PDB entry 5ZGH | electron microscopy, 3.82 A resolution | chains A and D of the 15 polymer chains in the assembly

# Chain A
Protein: PsaA
Source organism: Cyanidioschyzon merolae (strain 10D)
Notes: EC 1.97.1.12
UniProtKB: Q85FY7 (PSAA_CYAM1); residue numbers follow UniProt; this construct covers 1-748
Chain sequence (748 residues; each row starts with the number of its first residue):
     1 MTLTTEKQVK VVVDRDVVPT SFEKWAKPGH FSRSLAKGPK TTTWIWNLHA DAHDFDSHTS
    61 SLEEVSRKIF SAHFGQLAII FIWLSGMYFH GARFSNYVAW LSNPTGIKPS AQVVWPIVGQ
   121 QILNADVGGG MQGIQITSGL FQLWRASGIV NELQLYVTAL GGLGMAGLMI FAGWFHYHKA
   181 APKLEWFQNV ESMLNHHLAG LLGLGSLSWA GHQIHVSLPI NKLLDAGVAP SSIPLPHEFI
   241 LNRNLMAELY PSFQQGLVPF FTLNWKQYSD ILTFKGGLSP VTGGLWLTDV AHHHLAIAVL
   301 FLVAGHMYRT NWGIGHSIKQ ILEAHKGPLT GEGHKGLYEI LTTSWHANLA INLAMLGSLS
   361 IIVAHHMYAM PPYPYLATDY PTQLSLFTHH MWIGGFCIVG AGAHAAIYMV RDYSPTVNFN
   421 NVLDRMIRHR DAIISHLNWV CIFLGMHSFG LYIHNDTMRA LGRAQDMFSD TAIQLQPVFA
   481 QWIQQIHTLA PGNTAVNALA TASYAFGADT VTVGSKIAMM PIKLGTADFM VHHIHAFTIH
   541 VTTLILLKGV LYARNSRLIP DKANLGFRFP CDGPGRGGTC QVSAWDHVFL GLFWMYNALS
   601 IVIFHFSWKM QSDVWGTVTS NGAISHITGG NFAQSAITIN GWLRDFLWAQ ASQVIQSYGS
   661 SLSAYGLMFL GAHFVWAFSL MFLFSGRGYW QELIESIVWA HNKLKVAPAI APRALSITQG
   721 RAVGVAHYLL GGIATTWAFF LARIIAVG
Not modelled in the structure: 1-7
Curated features (UniProtKB/Swiss-Prot):
  - binding site ([4Fe-4S] cluster): Cys571, Cys580
  - binding site (chlorophyll a'): His673
  - binding site (chlorophyll a): Met681, Tyr689
  - binding site (phylloquinone): Trp690
Bound ions: chlorophyll a Mg site 1 near Gln112 (its only coordinating residue here); chlorophyll a Mg site 2 near Gln120 (its only coordinating residue here)
Ligand contacts:
  - 1-dodecanol / beta-D-glucopyranose: Arg243, Gly256, Val258
  - beta-carotene (BCR), molecule 1: Ile80, Trp83, Leu84, Gly200, Leu201, Leu204, Gly205, Ser208
  - beta-carotene (BCR), molecule 2: Phe81, Tyr88, Thr158, Gly161, Gly162, Met165, Leu204, Leu207, Ser208, Phe261
  - beta-carotene (BCR), molecule 3: Trp115, Pro116, Ile117
  - beta-carotene (BCR), molecule 4: Leu207, Leu257, Phe260, Phe261, Leu295, Val299, Leu302, His306, Ile314
  - beta-carotene (BCR), molecule 5: Phe260, Trp265, Val299
  - beta-carotene (BCR), molecule 6: Leu337, Leu341, Ala347, Ile351, Ala405, Tyr408, Leu423
  - beta-carotene (BCR), molecule 7: Ala354, Met355, Ser358, Ile398, Ala401, Gly402, Ala405, Thr543, Leu546, Leu547, Val550
  - beta-carotene (BCR), molecule 8: Met668, Gly671, Ala672, Phe674, Val675, Leu730, Ile733, Ala734, Trp737
  - chlorophyll a isomer (CL0): Phe449, Tyr452, Ile534, Phe537, Thr538, Tyr596, Asn597, Ser600, Ile601, Phe604, Trp642, Leu647, Ala651, Ile655, Phe669, His673, Trp676, Tyr728, Gly732, Thr735, Thr736, Phe739
  - chlorophyll a (CLA), molecule 1: Val9, Val11, Trp186, Asn189, Ser192, His196, Thr310, Asn311, Trp312
  - chlorophyll a (CLA), molecule 2: Val11, Val13, Arg15, Phe70, Phe74, Leu168, Met169, Ala172, Phe175, His176, Ala180, Trp186
  - chlorophyll a (CLA), molecule 3: Val18, Pro19, Thr20, Ser21, Phe22, Lys24, Trp25, His30, Lys68, Ser71, Ala72, Gly75, Ile79, Ile170, Gly173, Trp174, Tyr177, His178
  - chlorophyll a (CLA), molecule 4: Trp25, Pro28, Trp44, Ile45, Trp46, Leu48, His49
  - chlorophyll a (CLA), molecule 5: Trp25, His30, Phe31, Leu48, His49, Ala52, His53, Phe55, His58, Lys68, Ala72, Gly75, Gln76, Ile79
  - chlorophyll a (CLA), molecule 6: Thr42, Ile45, Trp46, Ile694, Val698, His701, Val706, Pro708, Ile710, Pro712, Arg713
  - chlorophyll a (CLA), molecule 7: Trp46, Phe674, Val675, Phe678, Met681, Phe682, Leu715, Gln719, Ala722, Val723, Ala726, His727, Leu730
  - chlorophyll a (CLA), molecule 8: His49, Ala50, Asp51, Ala52, His53, Asp54, His346, Leu349, Leu353, Phe396, Cys397, Val399, Gly400, Ala403, His404, Ile407, Arg411, Phe567, Arg568, Trp585, Val588, Leu592, Ala726, Leu730
  - chlorophyll a (CLA), molecule 9: His53, Phe55, Ile69, Ala72, His73, Gln76, Leu77, Ile80, Phe81, Leu84, Trp345, His346, Asn348, Leu349, Asn352, Leu353, Leu356
  - chlorophyll a (CLA), molecule 10: His53, Gln76, Ile79, Ile80, Trp83, Leu353, Leu356, Ile393, Phe396, Cys397
  - chlorophyll a (CLA), molecule 11: Leu62, His73, Leu184, Phe187, Gln188, Val190, Met193, Leu194, His197, Leu198, Leu201, Ile318, Tyr338, Leu341, Thr342, Thr343, Ser344, Trp345, Asn348, Ile351, Asn352, Met355, Leu356
  - chlorophyll a (CLA), molecule 12: Phe70, His73, Phe74, Leu77, Trp186, Phe187, Asn189, Ser192, Met193, His196, His197, Gly200, Leu201
  - chlorophyll a (CLA), molecule 13: Ile79, Ile82, Gln112, Val113, Val114, Trp115, Ile117, Gln120, Leu123, Ile170, Ala664, Leu667
  - chlorophyll a (CLA), molecule 14: Ile82, Trp83, Ser85, Gly86, Met87, Phe89, His90, Phe94, Gln112, Trp115, Leu163
  - chlorophyll a (CLA), molecule 15: Trp83, Met87, His90, Ala111, Gln112, Ile134, Gln135, Ile136, Thr137, Ser138, Leu140, Ala664, Tyr665, Trp737, Leu741
  - chlorophyll a (CLA), molecule 16: Trp83, Met87, Thr137, Ser138, Leu140, Ser385, Leu386, Thr388, His389, Trp392, Phe396, Met668, Ile733, Thr736, Trp737
  - chlorophyll a (CLA), molecule 17: Trp83, Leu84, Tyr88, Ser138, Gly139, Leu140, Leu143, Leu201, Leu202, Leu356, Leu359, Ser360, Val363, Met367, Tyr373, Leu386, His389, His390, Ile393
  - chlorophyll a (CLA), molecule 18: Leu143, Ala146, Leu202, Gly205, Ser206, Trp209, Gln213, Leu285, Leu287, Val290, His293, His294, Ile297, Phe301, Leu359, Ile362, Val363, His366, Met367, Pro372, Tyr373
  - chlorophyll a (CLA), molecule 19: Ser147, Gly148, Ile149, Gln154, Val157, Thr158, Gly205, Ser208, Trp209, Gly211, His212, His215, Val216, Pro236, His237, Ile240
  - chlorophyll a (CLA), molecule 20: Leu153, Gln154, Val157, Leu235, His237, Leu241
  - chlorophyll a (CLA), molecule 21: Leu194, Leu198, Leu202, Leu300, Phe301, Ala304, Met307, Tyr308, Ile318, Ile321, Leu322, Met355, Met426, Leu547, Val550, Leu551
  - chlorophyll a (CLA), molecule 22: Asn195, His196, Ala199, Gly200, Leu204, Leu302, His306, Met307, Tyr308, Thr310, Trp312, Ile314
  - chlorophyll a (CLA), molecule 23: Leu207, Ser208, Ala210, Gly211, Ile214, His215, Ile240, Arg243, Phe253, Gly256, Leu257, Tyr268, Ile271, Leu272, Leu295
  - chlorophyll a (CLA), molecule 24: Phe260, Trp265, Lys266, Tyr268, Ser269, Leu272, Thr273, Phe274, His292, Leu295, Ala296, Val299, Leu300, Val303, Asn497
  - chlorophyll a (CLA), molecule 25: Phe260, Phe261, Leu263
  - chlorophyll a (CLA), molecule 26: Thr273, Phe274, Gly276, Gly277, Leu285, Asp289, Val290, His292, His293, Ala296, Leu300, His366, Met370, Pro372, Thr501, Ala502
  - chlorophyll a (CLA), molecule 27: Phe274, Thr494, Ala495, Val496, Asn497
  - chlorophyll a (CLA), molecule 28: Val303, His306, Met307, Ile314, Gly315, His316, Gln320
  - chlorophyll a (CLA), molecule 29: Met307, His316, Gln320, Ile321, Ala324, His325
  - chlorophyll a (CLA), molecule 30: Ile321, Leu322, His325, His334, Leu337, Leu341, Val422, Leu423, Met426
  - chlorophyll a (CLA), molecule 31: His325, Lys326, Gly327, Pro328, Leu329
  - chlorophyll a (CLA), molecule 32: Leu329, Thr330, Val422, Arg425, Met426, His429, Ala432, Ile433, His436
  - chlorophyll a (CLA), molecule 33: Met355, Ser358, Leu359, Ile362, His365, His366, Tyr368, Ala369, Met370, Ala502, Ser503, Phe506
  - chlorophyll a (CLA), molecule 34: Ser358, Ile361, Ile362, His365, Met391, Ile398, Thr538, Ile539, Thr542, Thr543, Met595, Ala598, Leu599, Val602
  - chlorophyll a (CLA), molecule 35: His365, Tyr368, Phe387, Phe479, Ala480, Trp482, Ile483, Gln484, Phe506, Ile522, Leu524, His532, His535, Ile539, Val602, His605, Phe606, Lys609
  - chlorophyll a (CLA), molecule 36: Ala432, His436, Trp439
  - chlorophyll a (CLA), molecule 37: Ile433, Leu437, Trp439, Val440, Ala536, Ile539, His540, Thr543, Leu547
  - chlorophyll a (CLA), molecule 38: Ser435, Asn438, Trp439, Ile442
  - chlorophyll a (CLA), molecule 39: Asn438, Cys441, Ile442, Gly445, Met446, Phe449, Gly450, Ile453, Phe537, Val541, Leu544, Ile545, Leu590, Phe593, Trp594
  - chlorophyll a (CLA), molecule 40: Trp439, Ile442, Phe443, Met446, His447
  - chlorophyll a (CLA), molecule 41: Trp439, Val440, Phe443, Leu444, Pro477, Val478, Phe479, Ala480, Asp528, Phe529, His532, His533, Ala536, His540
  - chlorophyll a (CLA), molecule 42: Met446, His447, Gly450, Leu451, Ile453, His454, Thr457, Met458, Leu461, Arg463, Asp466, Phe468, Ile473
  - chlorophyll a (CLA), molecule 43: Phe449, Ile453, Asp456, Phe537, Phe593, Trp594, Tyr596, Asn597, Ile639, Leu643, Trp676, Tyr728
  - chlorophyll a (CLA), molecule 44: Thr457, Ala460, Leu461
  - chlorophyll a (CLA), molecule 45: Trp482, Ile483, Ile486, His487, Ala490, Thr494, Ala495, Ala502, Phe506
  - chlorophyll a (CLA), molecule 46: Leu643, Leu647, Trp648
  - chlorophyll a (CLA), molecule 47: Leu667, Met668, Leu670, Gly671, His673, Phe674, Trp676, Ala677
  - chlorophyll a (CLA), molecule 48: Phe674, Ala677, Phe678, Leu680, Met681, Phe684, Ser685, Tyr689, Trp690, Leu693
  - chlorophyll a (CLA), molecule 49: Ile697, Ala700, His701, Leu704, Val706
  - chlorophyll a (CLA), molecule 50: Trp699, Ala700, Lys703, Leu704
  - phylloquinone (PQN): Trp46, Met681, Phe682, Ser685, Gly686, Arg687, Trp690, Ile694, Arg713, Ala714, Leu715, Ser716, Gly720
  - 4Fe-4S cluster (SF4): Cys571, Gly573, Pro574, Thr579, Cys580, Ile717

# Chain D
Protein: PsaD
Source organism: Cyanidioschyzon merolae (strain 10D)
UniProtKB: Q85FY0 (Q85FY0_CYAM1); residues 1-139 here = UniProt positions 1-139
Chain sequence (139 residues; numbered 1 to 139; the number before each row is that of its first residue):
     1 MLNLKMPSPS FLGSTGGWLR CAETEEKYAM TWSSDQQHIF EMPTGGAAVM NSGDNLLYLA
    61 RKEQALALAT QLRTQFKIQD YKIYRIFPSG EVQYLHPKDG VLPYQVNKGR EQVGRVKSTI
   121 GKNVNPAQVK FTSKATYDR
Not modelled in the structure: 1-20

# Chain A / chain D interface
Pairs across the interface - 28 pairs, chain A then chain D:
  Tyr413(A) - Glu41(D)
  Pro415(A) - Ile39(D)
  Pro415(A) - Glu41(D)
  Pro415(A) - Ala47(D)
  Asn418(A) - Ala47(D)
  Phe419(A) - Ile39(D)  hydrophobic
  Phe419(A) - Ala47(D)
  Phe419(A) - Ala48(D)
  Asp424(A) - Gly46(D)
  Asp424(A) - Ala47(D)
  Ile427(A) - Thr44(D)
  Arg430(A) - Pro43(D)
  Arg430(A) - Thr44(D)  hydrogen bond (side chain-backbone)
  Arg554(A) - Glu41(D)  salt bridge
  Asn555(A) - Glu41(D)  hydrogen bond
  Asn555(A) - Pro43(D)
  Ser556(A) - Pro43(D)
  Arg557(A) - Arg61(D)
  Arg557(A) - Gln64(D)
  Leu558(A) - Arg61(D)  hydrogen bond (backbone-side chain)
  Leu558(A) - Glu63(D)
  Pro560(A) - Arg61(D)
  Pro560(A) - Glu63(D)
  Pro560(A) - Gln64(D)
  Pro560(A) - Ala67(D)
  Asp572(A) - Glu63(D)
  Arg576(A) - Arg61(D)
  Arg576(A) - Glu63(D)  salt bridge
Also at the interface, not in a pair above, chain A (17 interface residues in all): Thr416, Asp561
Also at the interface, not in a pair above, chain D (16 interface residues in all): Phe40, Met42, Gly45, Val49, Gln71

# Overview
17 residues of chain A and 16 residues of chain D are in contact, with 3 hydrogen bonds and 2 salt bridges.
Polar contacts include Arg554(A)-Glu41(D), Arg576(A)-Glu63(D) and Arg430(A)-Thr44(D).
Chain A is PsaA and chain D is PsaD, both from Cyanidioschyzon merolae (strain 10D); the structure, Cryo-EM
structure of the red algal PSI-LHCR, was determined by electron microscopy (same publication as 5ZGB).
